Entry 9QUW (electron microscopy, 2.90 A resolution); this record covers chains D and C of the 6 polymer chains in the assembly.

Chain D:
Name: Fab heavy chain
Organism: Mus musculus
Notes: antibody fragment or engineered binder
Sequence (256 residues; each row starts with the number of its first residue):
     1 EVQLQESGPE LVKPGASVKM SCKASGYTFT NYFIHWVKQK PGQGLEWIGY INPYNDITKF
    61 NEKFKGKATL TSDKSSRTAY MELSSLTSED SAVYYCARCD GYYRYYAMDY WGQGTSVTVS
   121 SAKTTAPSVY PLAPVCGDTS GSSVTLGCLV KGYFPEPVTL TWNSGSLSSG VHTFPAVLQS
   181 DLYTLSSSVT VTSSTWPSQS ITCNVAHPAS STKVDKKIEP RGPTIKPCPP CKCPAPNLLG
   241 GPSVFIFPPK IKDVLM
Disordered / not traced: 135-143, 192-196, 222-256
Disulfide bonds: Cys22-Cys96, Cys148-Cys203

Chain C:
Name: Fab light chain
Organism: Mus musculus
Notes: antibody fragment or engineered binder
Sequence (214 residues; row label = number of the first residue in the row):
     1 DIVMTQTTSS LSASLGDRVT ISCRASQDIS NYLNWFQQKP DGTVKLLICY TSRLHSGVPS
    61 RFSGSGSGTD YSLTISNLEQ EDIATYFCQQ DSKHPWTFGG GTKLEIKRAD AAPTVSIFPP
   121 SSEQLTSGGA SVVCFLNNFY PKDINVKWKI DGSERQNGVL NSWTDQDSKD STYSMSSTLT
   181 LTKDEYERHN SYTCEATHKT STSPIVKSFN RNEC
Disordered / not traced: 197-214
Disulfide bonds: Cys23-Cys88, Cys134-Cys194

How chain D and chain C interact:
Pairs across the interface (60; chain D residue first):
  His35(D) - Trp96(C)
  Gln39(D) - Gln38(C)  hydrogen bond
  Leu45(D) - Phe87(C)  hydrophobic
  Leu45(D) - Phe98(C)  hydrophobic
  Trp47(D) - Trp96(C)
  Lys59(D) - His94(C)  hydrogen bond
  Phe60(D) - His94(C)
  Glu62(D) - His94(C)  salt bridge
  Glu62(D) - Pro95(C)
  Tyr95(D) - Gln38(C)  hydrogen bond
  Tyr95(D) - Gly42(C)  hydrogen bond (side chain-backbone)
  Tyr103(D) - Arg53(C)  hydrogen bond
  Tyr105(D) - Tyr50(C)  hydrophobic
  Tyr105(D) - Arg53(C)
  Tyr106(D) - Asn34(C)
  Tyr106(D) - Asp91(C)
  Tyr106(D) - Trp96(C)  hydrophobic
  Ala107(D) - Asn34(C)
  Ala107(D) - Leu46(C)  hydrophobic
  Met108(D) - Phe36(C)  hydrophobic
  Met108(D) - Trp96(C)  hydrophobic
  Asp109(D) - Leu46(C)
  Asp109(D) - His55(C)  salt bridge
  Trp111(D) - Phe36(C)
  Trp111(D) - Val44(C)  hydrophobic
  Gln113(D) - Gly42(C)
  Tyr130(D) - Glu123(C)
  Tyr130(D) - Gln124(C)
  Tyr130(D) - Ser127(C)  hydrogen bond
  Pro131(D) - Ser121(C)  hydrogen bond (backbone-side chain)
  Leu132(D) - Phe118(C)  hydrophobic
  Ala133(D) - Pro119(C)
  Pro134(D) - Pro119(C)
  Thr145(D) - Ser116(C)  hydrogen bond
  Thr145(D) - Phe118(C)
  Leu146(D) - Phe118(C)  hydrophobic
  Gly147(D) - Phe118(C)
  Leu149(D) - Val133(C)  hydrophobic
  Leu149(D) - Thr178(C)
  Lys151(D) - Gln124(C)
  Lys151(D) - Ser131(C)  hydrogen bond
  His172(D) - Asn137(C)  hydrogen bond
  His172(D) - Asn138(C)
  His172(D) - Ser174(C)
  Phe174(D) - Asn137(C)
  Phe174(D) - Ser162(C)
  Phe174(D) - Thr164(C)
  Phe174(D) - Ser174(C)
  Phe174(D) - Met175(C)
  Phe174(D) - Ser176(C)
  Pro175(D) - Ser162(C)  hydrogen bond (backbone-side chain)
  Pro175(D) - Trp163(C)
  Val177(D) - Leu160(C)  hydrophobic
  Val177(D) - Ser162(C)
  Gln179(D) - Leu160(C)
  Thr184(D) - Leu160(C)
  Ser186(D) - Phe135(C)
  Ser187(D) - Phe135(C)
  Ser188(D) - Phe135(C)
  Arg221(D) - Pro119(C)
Other interface residues (no listed pair), chain D (41 interface residues in all): Val37, Gly44, Glu46, Asn61, Cys99
Other interface residues (no listed pair), chain C (40 interface residues in all): Cys49, Gly99, Pro120, Asn161, Thr180

Summary:
The interface between chain D and chain C involves 41 residues on one side and 40 on the other; the contacts
include 11 hydrogen bonds and 2 salt bridges. Polar pairs include Glu62(D)-His94(C), Asp109(D)-His55(C) and
Gln39(D)-Gln38(C).
Chain D is Fab heavy chain and chain C is Fab light chain, both from Mus musculus; the structure, Cryo-EM
structure of the human NHA2-Fab complex bound to phloretin, was determined by electron microscopy, deposited
together with 9QUB.
